8DVI - chains A and F of the 9 polymer chains in the assembly; structure by electron microscopy, 3.20 A resolution.

[Chain A (and F)]
Molecule: DnaB-like replicative helicase
From: Escherichia phage T4
Notes: EC 3.6.4.-; chain F of this document is another copy of the same molecule, construct and numbering; everything in this record applies to it too
UniProt: P04530 (HELIC_BPT4); residue numbers follow UniProt; this construct covers 1-475
Amino-acid sequence (475 residues; each row starts with the number of its first residue):
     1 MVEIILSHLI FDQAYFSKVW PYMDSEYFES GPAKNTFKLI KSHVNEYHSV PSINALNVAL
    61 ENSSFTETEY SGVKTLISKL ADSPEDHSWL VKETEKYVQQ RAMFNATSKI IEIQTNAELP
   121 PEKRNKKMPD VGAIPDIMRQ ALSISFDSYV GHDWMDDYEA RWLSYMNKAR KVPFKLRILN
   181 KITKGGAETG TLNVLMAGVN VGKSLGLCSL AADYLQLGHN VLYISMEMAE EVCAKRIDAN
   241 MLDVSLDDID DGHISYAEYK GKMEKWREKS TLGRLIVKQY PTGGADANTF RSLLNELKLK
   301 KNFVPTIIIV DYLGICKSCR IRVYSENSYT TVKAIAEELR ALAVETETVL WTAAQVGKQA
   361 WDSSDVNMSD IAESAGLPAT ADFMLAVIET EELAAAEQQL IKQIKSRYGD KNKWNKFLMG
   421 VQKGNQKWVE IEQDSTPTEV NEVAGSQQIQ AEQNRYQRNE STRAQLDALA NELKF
Not modelled in the structure: 433-475
UniProt features mapped onto this chain:
  - region: Tyr456 to Phe475 (Interaction with the helicase assembly factor)
  - binding site (ATP): Ala197 to Ser204
  - mutagenesis: Leu192 (L192Q: Partially suppresses phage growth inhibition by extra copies of bacterial AbpA-AbpB), Asp213 (D213Y: Partially suppresses phage growth inhibition by extra copies of bacterial AbpA-AbpB)
Small-molecule neighbours: ATP-gamma-S (AGS; phosphothiophosphoric acid-adenylate ester): Pro378, Ala379, Lys405, Arg407, Tyr408, Gly409, Asp410

[How chain A and chain F interact]
Pairs across the interface (65):
  Ile4(A) - Asn54(F)
  Ile4(A) - Val58(F)  hydrophobic
  Glu85(A) - Ser52(F)  hydrogen bond
  Glu85(A) - Asn54(F)  hydrogen bond
  Trp89(A) - His43(F)
  Trp89(A) - Tyr47(F)
  Trp89(A) - Ala55(F)  hydrophobic
  Lys92(A) - Tyr47(F)
  Glu93(A) - Tyr47(F)  hydrogen bond
  Glu93(A) - Val58(F)
  Glu93(A) - Asn62(F)
  Lys96(A) - Tyr47(F)
  Leu215(A) - Trp154(F)  hydrophobic
  Glu230(A) - Tyr149(F)  hydrogen bond
  Glu230(A) - His152(F)
  Ala234(A) - His152(F)
  Ala234(A) - Arg161(F)
  Ala234(A) - Tyr165(F)
  Lys235(A) - Tyr165(F)
  Ile237(A) - Trp154(F)
  Asp238(A) - Trp154(F)  hydrogen bond
  Asp238(A) - Arg161(F)  salt bridge
  Asp238(A) - Tyr165(F)  hydrogen bond
  Met241(A) - Trp154(F)  hydrophobic
  Ile249(A) - Tyr165(F)  hydrophobic
  Ile254(A) - Trp162(F)
  Ser255(A) - Trp162(F)
  Tyr256(A) - Glu159(F)  hydrogen bond
  Tyr256(A) - Trp162(F)
  Tyr259(A) - Tyr158(F)
  Tyr259(A) - Arg161(F)  hydrogen bond
  Tyr259(A) - Trp162(F)  hydrophobic
  Lys260(A) - Tyr158(F)  hydrogen bond
  Lys260(A) - Glu159(F)  salt bridge
  Met263(A) - Trp154(F)  hydrophobic
  Met263(A) - Met155(F)
  Met263(A) - Tyr158(F)  hydrophobic
  Met263(A) - Arg161(F)
  Glu264(A) - Tyr158(F)  hydrogen bond
  Trp266(A) - Met155(F)  hydrophobic
  Arg267(A) - Met155(F)  hydrogen bond (side chain-backbone)
  Arg267(A) - Tyr158(F)
  Leu272(A) - Trp154(F)  hydrophobic
  Arg274(A) - Asp153(F)  salt bridge
  Leu275(A) - His152(F)
  Leu275(A) - Asp153(F)
  Leu275(A) - Trp154(F)  hydrogen bond (backbone-backbone)
  Ile276(A) - His152(F)
  Ile276(A) - Asp153(F)
  Val277(A) - Gly151(F)
  Val277(A) - His152(F)  hydrogen bond (backbone-backbone)
  Lys278(A) - Val150(F)
  Thr282(A) - Met368(F)
  Leu293(A) - Val150(F)  hydrophobic
  Leu297(A) - Val150(F)  hydrophobic
  Leu299(A) - Trp20(F)
  Leu299(A) - Pro21(F)  hydrophobic
  Lys300(A) - Pro21(F)  hydrogen bond (side chain-backbone)
  Lys300(A) - Tyr22(F)
  Lys300(A) - Ser148(F)
  Lys301(A) - Ser148(F)  hydrogen bond (side chain-backbone)
  Lys301(A) - Tyr149(F)
  Lys301(A) - Val150(F)
  Tyr324(A) - Ser369(F)  hydrogen bond (backbone-side chain)
  Glu326(A) - Asn367(F)  hydrogen bond
Also at the interface, not in a pair above, chain A (46 interface residues in all): Met1, Ser83, Asp86, Glu227, Glu231, Pro281, Glu296, Lys298, Ser325
Also at the interface, not in a pair above, chain F (32 interface residues in all): Glu46, His48, Ser49, Ser164, Ala379, Asn412

[In short]
46 residues of chain A and 32 residues of chain F are in contact; the contacts include 17 hydrogen bonds and 3
salt bridges. Polar pairs include Asp238(A)-Arg161(F), Lys260(A)-Glu159(F) and Arg274(A)-Asp153(F). Bound to
chain A: ATP-gamma-S.
Chain A and chain F are both DnaB-like replicative helicase (Escherichia phage T4); the structure, T4
bacteriophage primosome with single strand DNA, State 2, was determined by electron microscopy, deposited
together with 8DTP, 8DUE, 8DVF, 8DW6, 8DWJ, 8G0Z and 8GAO.
